8IGR - chains J and N of the 12 polymer chains in the assembly; structure by electron microscopy, 3.10 A resolution.

# Chain J
Molecule: DNA-directed RNA polymerase subunit beta'
Source organism: Escherichia coli (strain K12)
Notes: EC 2.7.7.6
UniProt: P0A8T7 (RPOC_ECOLI); residues 1-1407 here = UniProt positions 1-1407
Sequence (1407 residues; row label = number of the first residue in the row):
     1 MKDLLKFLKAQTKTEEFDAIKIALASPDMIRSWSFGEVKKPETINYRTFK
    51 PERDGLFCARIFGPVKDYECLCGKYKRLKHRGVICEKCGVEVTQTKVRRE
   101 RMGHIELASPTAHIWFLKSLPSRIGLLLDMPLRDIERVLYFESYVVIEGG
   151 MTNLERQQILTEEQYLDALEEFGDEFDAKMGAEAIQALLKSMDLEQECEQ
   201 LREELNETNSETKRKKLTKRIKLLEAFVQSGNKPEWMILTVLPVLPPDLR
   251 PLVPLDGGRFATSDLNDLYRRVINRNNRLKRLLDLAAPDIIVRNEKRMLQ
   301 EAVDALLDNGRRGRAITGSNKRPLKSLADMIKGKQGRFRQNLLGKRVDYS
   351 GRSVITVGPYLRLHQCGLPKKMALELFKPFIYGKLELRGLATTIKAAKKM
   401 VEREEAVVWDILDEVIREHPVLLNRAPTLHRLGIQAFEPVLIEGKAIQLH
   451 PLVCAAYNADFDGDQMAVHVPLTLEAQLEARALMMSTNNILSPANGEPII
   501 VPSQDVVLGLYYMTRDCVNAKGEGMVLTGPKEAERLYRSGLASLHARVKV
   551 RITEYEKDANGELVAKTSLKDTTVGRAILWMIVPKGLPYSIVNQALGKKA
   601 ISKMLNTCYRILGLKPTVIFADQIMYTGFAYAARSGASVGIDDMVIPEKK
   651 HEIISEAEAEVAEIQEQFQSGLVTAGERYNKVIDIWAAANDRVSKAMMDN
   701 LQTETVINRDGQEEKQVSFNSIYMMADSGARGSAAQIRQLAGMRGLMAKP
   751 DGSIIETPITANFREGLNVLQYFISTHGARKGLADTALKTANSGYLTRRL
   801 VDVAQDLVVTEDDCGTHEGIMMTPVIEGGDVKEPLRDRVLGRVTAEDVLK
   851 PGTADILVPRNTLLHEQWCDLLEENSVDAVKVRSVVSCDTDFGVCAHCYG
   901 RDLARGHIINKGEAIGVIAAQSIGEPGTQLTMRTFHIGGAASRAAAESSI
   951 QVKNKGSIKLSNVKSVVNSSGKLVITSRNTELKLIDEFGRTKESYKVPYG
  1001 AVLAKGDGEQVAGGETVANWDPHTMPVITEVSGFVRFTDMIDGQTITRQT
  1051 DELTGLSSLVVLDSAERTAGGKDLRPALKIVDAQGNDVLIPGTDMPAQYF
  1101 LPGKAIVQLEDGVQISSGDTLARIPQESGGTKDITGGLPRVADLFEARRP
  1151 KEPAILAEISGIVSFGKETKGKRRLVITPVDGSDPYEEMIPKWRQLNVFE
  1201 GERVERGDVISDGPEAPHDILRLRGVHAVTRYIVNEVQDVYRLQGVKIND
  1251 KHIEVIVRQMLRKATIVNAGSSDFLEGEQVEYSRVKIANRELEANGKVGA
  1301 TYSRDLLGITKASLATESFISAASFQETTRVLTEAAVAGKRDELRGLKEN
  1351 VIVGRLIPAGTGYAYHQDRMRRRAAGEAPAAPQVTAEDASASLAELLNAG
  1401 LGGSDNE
Disordered / not traced: 1-15, 931-1136, 1376-1407
Ion coordination: Zn2+ site 1: Cys70, Cys72, Cys85, Cys88; Mg2+: Asp460, Asp462, Asp464; Zn2+ site 2: Cys814, Cys888, Cys895, Cys898
Curated features (UniProtKB/Swiss-Prot):
  - binding site (Zn(2+)): Cys70, Cys72, Cys85, Cys88, Cys814, Cys888, Cys895, Cys898
  - binding site (Mg(2+)): Asp460, Asp462, Asp464
  - modified residue: Lys983 (N6-acetyllysine)
  - mutagenesis: Gln504 (Q504P: Resistant to antibiotics salinamide A and B), Asn690 (N690D: Resistant to antibiotics salinamide A and B), Met697 (M697V: Resistant to antibiotics salinamide A and B), Ala735 (A735T: Resistant to antibiotics salinamide A and B), Arg738 (R738C/H/P/S: Resistant to antibiotics salinamide A and B), Ala748 (A748E: Resistant to antibiotics salinamide A and B), Pro758 (P758S/T: Resistant to antibiotics salinamide A and B), Phe763 (F763C: Resistant to antibiotics salinamide A and B), Ser775 (S775A: Resistant to antibiotics salinamide A and B), Ala779 (A779T/V: Resistant to antibiotics salinamide A and B), Arg780 (R780C: Resistant to antibiotics salinamide A and B), Gly782 (G782A/C: Resistant to antibiotics salinamide A and B), 1 further mutagenesis entry in UniProt

# Chain N
Molecule: nontemplate strand DNA
Sequence (85 nucleotides; row label = number of the first residue in the row):
     1 CTCTCGATTCGTAGAGCCTCGTTGCGTTTGTTTGCACGAACCATATGTAA
    51 GTATTTCCTTAGATAACAATTGATTGAATGTATGC
Disordered / not traced: 1-16, 78-85

# How chain J and chain N interact
Pairs across the interface (11; chain J residue first):
  Tyr46(J) with DT44(N), hydrogen bond to the phosphate
  Arg47(J) with DT44(N), salt bridge to the phosphate
  Arg133(J) with DT70(N), phosphate contact; DT71(N), salt bridge to the phosphate
  Arg1148(J) with DA66(N), hydrogen bond to the phosphate; DC67(N), salt bridge to the phosphate
  Lys1167(J) with DG76(N), salt bridge to the phosphate
  Lys1170(J) with DT75(N), phosphate contact
  Gly1171(J) with DG76(N), phosphate contact
  Lys1311(J) with DC67(N), phosphate contact; DA68(N), salt bridge to the phosphate
Other interface residues (no listed pair), chain J (10 interface residues in all): Lys321, Arg1174
Other interface residues (no listed pair), chain N (10 interface residues in all): DA43, DT59

# Overview
Chain J and chain N each contribute 10 residues to their interface; the contacts include 2 hydrogen bonds and
5 salt bridges. Among the polar pairs are Tyr46(J)-DT44(N), Arg1148(J)-DA66(N) and Arg47(J)-DT44(N).
Here chain J is DNA-directed RNA polymerase subunit beta' (Escherichia coli (strain K12)) and chain N is
nontemplate strand DNA. Entry 8IGR (Cryo-EM structure of CII-dependent transcription activation complex) was
determined by electron microscopy together with 8IGS from the same study.
